PDB entry 5GXQ | X-ray diffraction, 2.85 A resolution | chains C and D of the 10 polymer chains in the assembly

[Chain C]
Molecule: Histone H2A type 1-B/E
Organism: Homo sapiens
UniProt: P04908 (H2A1B_HUMAN); residues 0-129 here correspond to UniProt positions 1-130 (UniProt number = residue number + 1)
Sequence (133 residues; each row starts with the number of its first residue; numbers below 1 keep their minus sign (Gly-3 is residue -3)):
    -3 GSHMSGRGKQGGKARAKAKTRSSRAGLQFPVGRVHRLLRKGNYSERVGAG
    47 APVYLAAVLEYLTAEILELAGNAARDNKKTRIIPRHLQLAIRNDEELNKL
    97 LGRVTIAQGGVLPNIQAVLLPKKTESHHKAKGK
Unresolved in the structure: -3 to 10, 119-129
Sequence notes: expression tag (-3 to -1)
Swiss-Prot annotation at these positions:
  - modified residue: Ser1 (N-acetylserine), Arg3 (Citrulline), Lys5 (N6-(2-hydroxyisobutyryl)lysine), Lys9 (N6-(2-hydroxyisobutyryl)lysine), Lys13 (N6-(beta-hydroxybutyryl)lysine), Lys36 (N6-(2-hydroxyisobutyryl)lysine), Lys74 (N6-(2-hydroxyisobutyryl)lysine), Lys75 (N6-(2-hydroxyisobutyryl)lysine), Lys95 (N6-(2-hydroxyisobutyryl)lysine), Gln104 (N5-methylglutamine), Lys118 (N6-(2-hydroxyisobutyryl)lysine), Lys119 (N6-crotonyllysine), Thr120 (Phosphothreonine), Lys125 (N6-crotonyllysine)
  - cross-link (Glycyl lysine isopeptide (Lys-Gly)): Lys13 (interchain with G-Cter in ubiquitin), Lys15 (interchain with G-Cter in ubiquitin), Lys119 (interchain with G-Cter in ubiquitin)

[Chain D]
Molecule: Histone H2B type 1-J
Organism: Homo sapiens
UniProt: P06899 (H2B1J_HUMAN); residues 0-125 here correspond to UniProt positions 1-126 (UniProt number = residue number + 1)
Sequence (129 residues; each row starts with the number of its first residue; numbers below 1 keep their minus sign (Gly-3 is residue -3)):
    -3 GSHMPEPAKSAPAPKKGSKKAVTKAQKKDGKKRKRSRKESYSIYVYKVLK
    47 QVHPDTGISSKAMGIMNSFVNDIFERIAGEASRLAHYNKRSTITSREIQT
    97 AVRLLLPGELAKHAVSEGTKAVTKYTSAK
Unresolved in the structure: -3 to 29
Sequence notes: expression tag (-3 to -1)
Swiss-Prot annotation at these positions:
  - modified residue: Pro1 (N-acetylproline), Glu2 (ADP-ribosyl glutamic acid), Lys5 (N6-(2-hydroxyisobutyryl)lysine), Ser6 (ADP-ribosylserine), Lys11 (N6-(beta-hydroxybutyryl)lysine), Lys12 (N6-(2-hydroxyisobutyryl)lysine), Ser14 (Phosphoserine), Lys15 (N6-acetyllysine), Lys16 (N6-(beta-hydroxybutyryl)lysine), Lys20 (N6-(2-hydroxyisobutyryl)lysine), Lys23 (N6-(2-hydroxyisobutyryl)lysine), Lys24 (N6-(2-hydroxyisobutyryl)lysine), Lys34 (N6-(2-hydroxyisobutyryl)lysine), Glu35 (PolyADP-ribosyl glutamic acid), Ser36 (Phosphoserine), Lys43 (N6-(2-hydroxyisobutyryl)lysine), Lys46 (N6-(2-hydroxyisobutyryl)lysine), Lys57 (N6,N6-dimethyllysine), Arg79 (Dimethylated arginine), Lys85 (N6,N6,N6-trimethyllysine) and 6 more in UniProt
  - glycosylation: Ser112 (O-linked (GlcNAc) serine)
  - cross-link (Glycyl lysine isopeptide (Lys-Gly)): Lys5 (interchain with G-Cter in SUMO2), Lys20 (interchain with G-Cter in SUMO2), Lys34 (interchain with G-Cter in ubiquitin), Lys120 (interchain with G-Cter in ubiquitin)

[Chain C / chain D interface]
Residue-residue contacts (118; chain C residue first):
  Arg17(C) with Tyr121(D)
  Ser19(C) with Lys120(D); Lys125(D)
  Arg20(C) with Lys120(D); Tyr121(D); Ala124(D); Lys125(D)
  Ala21(C) with Ala117(D); Lys120(D)
  Gly22(C) with Lys120(D)
  Leu23(C) with Ala117(D), hydrophobic
  Gln24(C) with Tyr40(D); Lys43(D); Val44(D); Gln47(D)
  Phe25(C) with Tyr40(D), hydrophobic; Val66(D), hydrophobic
  Pro26(C) with Tyr40(D)
  Arg29(C) with Glu35(D), salt bridge; Ser36(D), hydrogen bond (side chain-backbone); Tyr40(D)
  Val30(C) with Phe70(D), hydrophobic
  Arg32(C) with Glu35(D), salt bridge
  Leu33(C) with Tyr37(D); Phe70(D), hydrophobic
  Leu34(C) with Phe70(D), hydrophobic; Ala74(D), hydrophobic
  Tyr39(C) with Phe70(D); Glu71(D), hydrogen bond; Ala74(D), hydrophobic; Gly75(D); Ser78(D), hydrogen bond (backbone-side chain); Ile89(D), hydrophobic
  Ser40(C) with Ser87(D); Ile89(D)
  Glu41(C) with Ser87(D), hydrogen bond (backbone-backbone)
  Arg42(C) with Ser87(D), hydrogen bond (backbone-backbone); Thr88(D); Ile89(D), hydrogen bond (backbone-backbone)
  Val43(C) with Ile89(D)
  Gly44(C) with Thr88(D); Ile89(D), hydrogen bond (backbone-backbone)
  Gly46(C) with Ser91(D); Val118(D)
  Ala47(C) with Ile89(D); Thr90(D); Ser91(D); Ile94(D)
  Val49(C) with Ala117(D); Val118(D), hydrophobic; Tyr121(D), hydrophobic
  Tyr50(C) with Ser91(D); Ile94(D), hydrophobic; Gln95(D), hydrogen bond; Val111(D); Gly114(D); Thr115(D); Val118(D), hydrophobic
  Leu51(C) with Phe70(D), hydrophobic; Ile73(D), hydrophobic; Ile94(D), hydrophobic
  Ala53(C) with Glu113(D); Gly114(D); Ala117(D), hydrophobic
  Val54(C) with Val98(D), hydrophobic; Ala110(D)
  Leu55(C) with Val66(D); Ile69(D), hydrophobic; Phe70(D)
  Glu56(C) with Val44(D)
  Tyr57(C) with Leu106(D); His109(D), hydrogen bond; Ala110(D); Glu113(D)
  Leu58(C) with Phe65(D), hydrophobic; Ile69(D), hydrophobic
  Thr59(C) with Phe65(D); Val66(D)
  Ala60(C) with Val44(D), hydrophobic
  Ile62(C) with Met62(D), hydrophobic; Phe65(D), hydrophobic
  Leu63(C) with Val41(D); Leu45(D); His49(D)
  Glu64(C) with Val48(D); His49(D), salt bridge
  Gly67(C) with His49(D)
  Asn68(C) with His49(D)
  Arg71(C) with Asp51(D), salt bridge
  Thr76(C) with Thr52(D); Gly53(D), hydrogen bond (backbone-backbone)
  Arg77(C) with Gly53(D); Ile54(D); Ser55(D)
  Ile78(C) with Leu45(D), hydrophobic; Thr52(D); Gly53(D), hydrogen bond (backbone-backbone); Ile54(D); Ser55(D), hydrogen bond (backbone-backbone); Ala58(D)
  Ile79(C) with Ser55(D); Ala58(D)
  Pro80(C) with Lys57(D); Ala58(D)
  Leu83(C) with Ala58(D); Ile61(D), hydrophobic; Met62(D), hydrophobic
  Glu92(C) with Pro103(D); Gly104(D); Glu105(D), hydrogen bond (side chain-backbone); Leu106(D), hydrogen bond (side chain-backbone)
  Leu93(C) with Leu106(D), hydrophobic
  Leu96(C) with Arg72(D), hydrogen bond (backbone-side chain); Leu102(D), hydrophobic
  Leu97(C) with Arg72(D)
  Val100(C) with Asp68(D); Arg72(D)
  Ile102(C) with Ile61(D), hydrophobic
Interface residues without a listed pair, chain C (54 interface residues in all): Ala45, Glu61, Ala103
Interface residues without a listed pair, chain D (57 interface residues in all): Leu101

[Summary]
54 residues of chain C and 57 residues of chain D are in contact; the contacts include 15 hydrogen bonds and 4
salt bridges. Polar contacts include Arg29(C)-Glu35(D), Arg32(C)-Glu35(D) and Glu64(C)-His49(D).
Here chain C is Histone H2A type 1-B/E and chain D is Histone H2B type 1-J, both from Homo sapiens. Entry 5GXQ
(The crystal structure of the nucleosome containing H3.6) was determined by X-ray diffraction together with
5X7X from the same study.
